Entry 4A9S (X-ray diffraction, 2.66 A resolution); this record covers chain A.

Chain A:
Name: Serine/threonine-protein kinase CHK2
From: Homo sapiens
Notes: EC 2.7.11.1; fragment: kinase domain, residues 210-531
UniProtKB: O96017 (CHK2_HUMAN); numbering as in UniProt (aligned over 210-531)
Chain sequence (329 residues; numbered 203 to 531; the number before each row is that of its first residue):
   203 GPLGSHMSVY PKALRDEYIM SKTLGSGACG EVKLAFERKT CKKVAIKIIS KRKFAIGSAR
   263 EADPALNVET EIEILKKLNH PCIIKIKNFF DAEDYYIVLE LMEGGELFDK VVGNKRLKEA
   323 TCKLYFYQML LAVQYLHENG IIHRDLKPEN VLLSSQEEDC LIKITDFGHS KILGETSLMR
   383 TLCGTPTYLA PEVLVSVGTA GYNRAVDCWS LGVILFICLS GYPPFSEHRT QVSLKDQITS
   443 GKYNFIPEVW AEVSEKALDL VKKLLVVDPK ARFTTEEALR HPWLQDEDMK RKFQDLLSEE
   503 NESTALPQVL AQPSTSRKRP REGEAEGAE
Disordered / not traced: 203-210, 227-232, 254-265, 376-377, 514-531
Sequence notes: expression tag (203-209)
Ligand contacts: RU9 (2-(4-(3-hydroxyphenoxy)phenyl)-1H-benzo[d]imidazole-5-carboxamide): Leu226, Val234, Ala247, Lys249, Glu273, Ile286, Leu301, Leu303, Met304, Glu305, Gly307, Glu308, Asn352, Leu354, Thr367, Asp368
Swiss-Prot annotation at these positions:
  - region: Asp368 to Glu394 (T-loop/activation segment)
  - active site: Asp347 (Proton acceptor)
  - binding site (ATP): Gly227 to Val234, Lys249, Glu302 to Glu308, Glu351, Asn352, Asp368
  - modified residue: Ser379 (Phosphoserine), Thr383 (Phosphothreonine), Thr387 (Phosphothreonine), Ser456 (Phosphoserine)
  - natural variant: Glu239 (E239K: In prostate cancer), Ile251 (I251F: In prostate cancer; uncertain significance), Arg318 (R318H: In prostate cancer; uncertain significance), Thr323 (T323P: In prostate cancer), Tyr327 (Y327C: In prostate cancer; uncertain significance), His371 (H371Y: Confers a moderate risk of breast cancer), Tyr390 (Y390C: In BC), Ser428 (S428F: May increase breast cancer risk), Thr476 (T476K: In prostate cancer)
  - mutagenesis: Asp347 (D347A: Loss of kinase activity and of the ability to phosphorylate CDC25A), Asp368 (D368N: Loss of autophosphorylation activity), Ser379 (S379A: Abrogates autophosphorylation at Ser-379 and prevents ubiquitination), Thr383 (T383A: Loss of phosphorylation in response to ionizing radiation), Thr387 (T387A: Loss of phosphorylation in response to ionizing radiation), Ser456 (S456A: Increased ubiquitination and degradation by the proteasome)
What the authors report for this chain:
  - binding site for RU9: Leu226, Val234, Lys249, Leu354, Thr367

Overview:
Ligands of chain A: compound RU9. From UniProt: active-site residue Asp347, 19 ATP-binding residues and 6
mutagenesis sites. The paper reports a binding site for RU9 at Leu226, Val234 and Lys249 among others.
Chain A is Serine/threonine-protein kinase CHK2 (Homo sapiens); the structure, Crystal structure of human CHK2
in complex with benzimidazole carboxamide inhibitor, was determined by X-ray diffraction together with 4A9R,
4A9T and 4A9U from the same study.
